5XLJ - chain A; structure by X-ray diffraction, 1.90 A resolution.

[Chain A]
Name: Flagellar hook-associated protein 2
From: Serratia marcescens
UniProtKB: A0A0P0QFX8 (A0A0P0QFX8_SERMA); numbering as in UniProt (aligned over 71-272)
Sequence (208 residues; numbered 65 to 272; the number before each row is that of its first residue):
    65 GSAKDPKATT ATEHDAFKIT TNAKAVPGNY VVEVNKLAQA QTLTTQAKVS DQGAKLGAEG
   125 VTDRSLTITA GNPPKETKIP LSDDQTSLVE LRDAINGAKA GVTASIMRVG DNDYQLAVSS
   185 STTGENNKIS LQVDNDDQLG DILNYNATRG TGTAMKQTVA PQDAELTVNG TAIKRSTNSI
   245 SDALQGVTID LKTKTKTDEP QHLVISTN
Unresolved in the structure: 65-78, 271-272
Sequence notes: expression tag (65-70)
Ion coordination: Na+: Ala162, Lys163

[In short]
The Na+ site is built by Ala162 and Lys163.
Chain A is Flagellar hook-associated protein 2 (Serratia marcescens); the structure, Crystal structure of the
flagellar cap protein flid D2-D3 domains from serratia marcescens in Space group ..., was determined by X-ray
diffraction, deposited together with 5XLK.
